1V6D - chains A and B; structure by X-ray diffraction, 1.90 A resolution.

Chain A:
Molecule: Trypsin
From: Sus scrofa
Notes: EC 3.4.21.4
Reference sequence: P00761 (TRYP_PIG); the construct lacks a stretch of the UniProt sequence and is renumbered around it, so the offset changes along the chain: 16-34 = UniProt 9-27; 37-67 = UniProt 28-58; 69-125 = UniProt 59-115; 127-130 = UniProt 116-119; 5 more segments
Chain sequence (223 residues; numbered 16 to 245 plus 3 insertion-coded residues; 10 numbers in that range are skipped by the numbering (no residue carries them; nothing is unmodelled there); the number before each row is that of its first residue):
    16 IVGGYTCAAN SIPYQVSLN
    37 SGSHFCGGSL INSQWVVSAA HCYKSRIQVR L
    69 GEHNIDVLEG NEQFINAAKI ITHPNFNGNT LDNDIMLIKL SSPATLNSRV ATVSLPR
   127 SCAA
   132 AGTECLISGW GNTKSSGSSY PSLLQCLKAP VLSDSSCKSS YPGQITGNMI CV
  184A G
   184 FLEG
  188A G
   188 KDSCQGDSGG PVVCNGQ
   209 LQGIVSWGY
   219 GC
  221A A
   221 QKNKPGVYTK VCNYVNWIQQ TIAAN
Cystine bridges: Cys22-Cys157, Cys42-Cys58, Cys128-Cys232, Cys136-Cys201, Cys168-Cys182, Cys191-Cys220
Ion coordination: Ca2+: Glu70, Asn72, Val75, Glu77, Glu80
UniProt features mapped onto this chain:
  - active site (Charge relay system): His57, Asp102, Ser195
  - binding site (Ca(2+)): Glu70, Asn72, Val75, Glu80
  - site: Asp189 (Required for specificity)

Chain B:
Molecule: Pd(aib)l(aib)la
Chain sequence (7 residues; each row starts with the number of its first residue):
     1 PDALALA
Modified / non-standard residues: Ala3 (alpha-aminoisobutyric acid; AIB); Ala5 (alpha-aminoisobutyric acid; AIB)
Covalently attached groups: tert-butyl formate (TBF) linked to Pro1; methylamine (NME) linked to Ala7
Ligand contacts: tert-butyl formate (TBF): Asp2, Ala3, Leu4

Chain A / chain B interface:
Residue-residue contacts (7):
  Gln64(A) - Ala3(B)  hydrogen bond (side chain-backbone)
  Arg66(A) - Pro1(B)
  Phe82(A) - Asp2(B)
  Phe82(A) - Ala3(B)
  Asn84(A) - Leu4(B)  hydrogen bond (side chain-backbone)
  Asn84(A) - Ala5(B)
  Asn84(A) - Ala7(B)
Other interface residues (no listed pair), chain A (5 interface residues in all): Leu76

In short:
5 residues of chain A and 6 residues of chain B are in contact, with 2 hydrogen bonds. Among the polar pairs
are Gln64(A)-Ala3(B) and Asn84(A)-Leu4(B). Tert-butyl formate is covalently linked to Pro1(B). Covalently
linked methylamine: at Ala7(B).
Here chain A is Trypsin (Sus scrofa) and chain B is Pd(aib)l(aib)la. Entry 1V6D (The crystal structure of the
trypsin complex with synthetic heterochiral peptide) was determined by X-ray diffraction.
